Entry 6WHI (electron microscopy, 4.20 A resolution (low resolution: residue-level contacts below are approximate; hydrogen-bond / salt-bridge calls are withheld)); this record covers chains M and L of the 16 polymer chains in the assembly.

== Chain M ==
Molecule: 60-nt RNA strand
Source organism: Pseudomonas aeruginosa
Sequence (60 nucleotides; numbered 1 to 60; the number before each row is that of its first residue):
     1 CUAAGAAAUUCACGGCGGGCUUGAUGUCCGCGUCUACCUGGUUCACUGCC
    51 GUGUAGGCAG

== Chain L ==
Protein: CRISPR-associated endonuclease Cas6/Csy4
Source organism: Pseudomonas aeruginosa
Notes: EC 3.1.-.-
Reference sequence: Q02MM2 (CAS6_PSEAB); numbering as in UniProt (aligned over 1-187)
Chain sequence (187 residues; numbered 1 to 187; the number before each row is that of its first residue):
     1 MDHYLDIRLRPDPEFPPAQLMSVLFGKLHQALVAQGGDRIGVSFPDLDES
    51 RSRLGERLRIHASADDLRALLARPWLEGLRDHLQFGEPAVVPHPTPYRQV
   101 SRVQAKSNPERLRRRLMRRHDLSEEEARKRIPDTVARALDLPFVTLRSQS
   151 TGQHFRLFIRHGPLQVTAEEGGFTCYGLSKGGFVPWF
UniProt features mapped onto this chain:
  - active site: His29 (Proton acceptor)
  - site: Ser148 (Substrate binding)
  - mutagenesis: His29 (H29A: No pre-crRNA cleavage, still binds crRNA. Does not support formation of the Csy ribonucleoprotein complex; H29D: Cleaves pre-crRNA 910-fold slower; H29K: Cleaves pre-crRNA 130-fold slower), Glu49 (E49A: No biofilm formation upon phage infection, no crRNA formed; E49K: Restores biofilm formation upon phage infection, crRNA forms), Arg102 (R102A: Loss of pre-crRNA cleavage, still binds crRNA), Gln104 (Q104A: No loss of pre-crRNA cleavage, still binds crRNA), Ser148 (S148A: Cleaves pre-crRNA 8300-fold slower; S148C: No pre-crRNA cleavage, still binds crRNA), Ser150 (S150A: Cleaves pre-crRNA 350-fold slower), Thr151 (T151A: Cleaves pre-crRNA 380-fold slower), Phe155 (F155A: Very little pre-crRNA cleavage, still binds crRNA), Tyr176 (Y176A: Cleaves pre-crRNA 130-fold slower; Y176F: Cleaves pre-crRNA 13-fold slower)

== How chain M and chain L interact ==
Residue-residue contacts (35):
  C38(M) with Pro13(L)
  G40(M) with Pro16(L)
  U42(M) with Gln153(L); His154(L)
  U43(M) with Gln153(L)
  C44(M) with Thr151(L); Gly152(L); Gln153(L)
  A45(M) with Asp140(L)
  C46(M) with Ser107(L); Leu139(L)
  U47(M) with Ser107(L); Asn108(L)
  G48(M) with Asn108(L); Glu110(L); Arg111(L)
  C49(M) with Arg111(L); Arg114(L); Arg115(L)
  C50(M) with Arg115(L); Arg119(L)
  U52(M) with Leu116(L); His120(L)
  U54(M) with Thr134(L); Val135(L)
  G56(M) with Gln104(L)
  G57(M) with Gln104(L)
  C58(M) with Ser150(L); Arg156(L)
  A59(M) with Gln149(L); Ser150(L)
  G60(M) with Ser22(L); Phe25(L); Leu146(L); Leu157(L)
Other interface residues (no listed pair), chain M (19 interface residues in all): A55
Other interface residues (no listed pair), chain L (35 interface residues in all): Gly26, Val103, Ala105, Leu112, Arg130, Ala138, Phe155, Phe158

== Summary ==
19 residues of chain M and 35 residues of chain L are in contact. Curated annotation (UniProt) lists
active-site residue His29(L) and 9 mutagenesis sites on chain L.
Here chain M is a 60-nt RNA strand and chain L is CRISPR-associated endonuclease Cas6/Csy4, both from
Pseudomonas aeruginosa. Entry 6WHI (Cryo-electron microscopy structure of the type I-F CRISPR RNA-guided
surveillance complex bound to the anti-CRISPR AcrIF9) was determined by electron microscopy (same publication
as 6W1X).
